Entry 7TRH (X-ray diffraction, 3.00 A resolution); this record covers chains G and H of the 3 polymer chains in the assembly.

== Chain G ==
Molecule: Hemagglutinin
From: Influenza A virus
Notes: fragment: head domain
Reference sequence: C9EL84 (C9EL84_9INFA); the construct lacks a stretch of the UniProt sequence, so the offset changes along the chain: 57-83 = UniProt 65-91; 84-90 = UniProt 93-99; 91-116 = UniProt 101-126; 117-133 = UniProt 130-146; 1 more segments
Amino-acid sequence (225 residues; row label = number of the first residue in the row; a row labelled like 116A-116C holds insertion residues (116A, then the next letters in order)):
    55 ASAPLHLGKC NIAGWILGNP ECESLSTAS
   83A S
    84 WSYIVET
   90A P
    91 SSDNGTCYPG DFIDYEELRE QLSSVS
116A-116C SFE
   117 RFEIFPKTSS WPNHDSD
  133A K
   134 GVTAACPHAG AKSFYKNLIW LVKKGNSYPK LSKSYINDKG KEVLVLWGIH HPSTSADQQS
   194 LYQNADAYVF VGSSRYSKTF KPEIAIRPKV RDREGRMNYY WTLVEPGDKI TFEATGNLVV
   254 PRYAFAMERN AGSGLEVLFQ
Unresolved in the structure: 55-56, 79-80, 265-273
Disulfides: Cys64-Cys76, Cys97-Cys139
Sequence notes: expression tag (55-56, 268-273)
From the paper describing this entry:
  - mutagenesis - R226Q: abolished binding to K03.28 Fab heavy chain (chain H)
  - mutagenesis - R226Q: abolished binding to S8V1-172

== Chain H ==
Molecule: K03.28 Fab heavy chain
From: Homo sapiens
Notes: antibody fragment or engineered binder
Amino-acid sequence (237 residues; each row starts with the number of its first residue):
     1 EVQLVESGGG LIQPGGSLRL SCEASAFTFS SYEMNWVRQA PGKGLEWVSY ITSSGSRIYY
    61 ADSVKGRFTI SRDNAKNSLY LQMNSLRVED TAVYYCARLL DSIVWGEGWY YGMDVWGQGT
   121 TVTVSGASTK GPSVFPLAPS SKSTSGGTAA LGCLVKDYFP EPVTVSWNSG ALTSGVHTFP
   181 AVLQSSGLYS LSSVVTVPSS SLGTQTYICN VNHKPSNTKV DKRVEPKSCD KHHHHHH
Unresolved in the structure: 1, 142-146, 229-237
Disulfides: Cys22-Cys96, Cys153-Cys209

== How chain G and chain H interact ==
Pairs across the interface (20):
  Tyr98(G) - Glu107(H)  hydrogen bond
  Lys133A(G) - Asp101(H)  salt bridge
  Lys133A(G) - Trp109(H)
  Lys133A(G) - Tyr111(H)  hydrogen bond
  Val135(G) - Trp109(H)  hydrogen bond (backbone-side chain)
  Lys145(G) - Gly108(H)
  Trp153(G) - Glu107(H)
  Trp153(G) - Trp109(H)  hydrophobic
  Val155(G) - Trp109(H)  hydrophobic
  His183(G) - Glu107(H)  salt bridge
  Asp190(G) - Val104(H)
  Asp190(G) - Trp105(H)
  Asp190(G) - Gly106(H)  hydrogen bond (side chain-backbone)
  Asp190(G) - Glu107(H)
  Ser193(G) - Ser102(H)
  Ser193(G) - Val104(H)
  Leu194(G) - Trp109(H)  hydrophobic
  Arg226(G) - Gly106(H)
  Arg226(G) - Glu107(H)  hydrogen bond (side chain-backbone)
  Arg226(G) - Gly108(H)
Also at the interface, not in a pair above, chain G (14 interface residues in all): Gly134, Thr136, Ser186
The authors on this interface:
  - residue pairs: Tyr98(G)-Glu107(H) (hydrogen bond), Lys133A(G)-Asp101(H), Lys133A(G)-Tyr111(H), Val135(G)-Trp109(H) (backbone contact), Trp153(G)-Trp109(H) (pi stacking), Val155(G)-Trp109(H) (hydrophobic contact), His183(G)-Glu107(H) (hydrogen bond), Leu194(G)-Trp109(H) (hydrophobic contact)
  - epitope / paratope residues, chain G: Tyr98(G), Lys133A(G), Val135(G), Trp153(G), Val155(G), His183(G), Leu194(G), Arg226(G)
  - epitope / paratope residues, chain H: Asp101(H), Glu107(H), Trp109(H), Tyr111(H)

== In short ==
14 residues of chain G face 9 of chain H across their interface, with 5 hydrogen bonds and 2 salt bridges.
Polar pairs include Lys133A(G)-Asp101(H), His183(G)-Glu107(H) and Tyr98(G)-Glu107(H). The paper describes
hydrogen bonds between Tyr98(G) and Glu107(H) and His183(G) and Glu107(H); contacts between Lys133A(G) and
Asp101(H) and Lys133A(G) and Tyr111(H); a backbone contact between Val135(G) and Trp109(H). From the paper:
R226Q of chain G abolishes binding to K03.28 Fab heavy chain (chain H); epitope/paratope residues Tyr98(G),
Lys133A(G) and Asp101(H) among others.
Chain G is Hemagglutinin (Influenza A virus) and chain H is K03.28 Fab heavy chain (Homo sapiens); the
structure, Human antibody K03.28 in complex with the influenza hemagglutinin head domain of
A/California/07/2009(H1N1)(X-181), was determined by X-ray diffraction.
